8YCX - chains B and H of the 21 polymer chains in the assembly; structure by electron microscopy, 2.20 A resolution.

Chain B:
Name: ATP-dependent Clp protease ATP-binding subunit ClpC1
From: Mycobacterium tuberculosis H37Rv
UniProtKB: P9WPC9 (CLPC1_MYCTU); numbering as in UniProt (aligned over 168-824)
Chain sequence (657 residues; each row starts with the number of its first residue):
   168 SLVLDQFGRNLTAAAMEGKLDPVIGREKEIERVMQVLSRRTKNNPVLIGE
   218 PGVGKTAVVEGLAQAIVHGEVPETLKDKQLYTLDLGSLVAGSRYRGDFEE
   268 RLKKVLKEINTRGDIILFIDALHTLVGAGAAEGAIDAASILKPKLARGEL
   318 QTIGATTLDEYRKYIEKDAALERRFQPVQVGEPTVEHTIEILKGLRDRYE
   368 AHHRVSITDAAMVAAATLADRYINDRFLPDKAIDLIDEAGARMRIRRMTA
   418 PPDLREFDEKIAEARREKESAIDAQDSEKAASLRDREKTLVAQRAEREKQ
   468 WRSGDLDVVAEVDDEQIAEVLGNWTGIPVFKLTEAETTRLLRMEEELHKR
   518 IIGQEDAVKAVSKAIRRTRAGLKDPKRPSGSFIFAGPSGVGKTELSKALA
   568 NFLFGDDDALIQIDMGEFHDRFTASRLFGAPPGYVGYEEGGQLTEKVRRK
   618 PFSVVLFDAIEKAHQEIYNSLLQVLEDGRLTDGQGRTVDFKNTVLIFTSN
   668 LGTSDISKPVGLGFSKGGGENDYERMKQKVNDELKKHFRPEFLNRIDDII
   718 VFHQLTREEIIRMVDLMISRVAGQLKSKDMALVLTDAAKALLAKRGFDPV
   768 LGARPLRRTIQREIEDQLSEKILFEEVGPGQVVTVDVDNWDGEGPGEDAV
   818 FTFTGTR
Unresolved in the structure: 168, 416-476
Construct notes: engineered mutation Ala288 (Glu in P9WPC9), Ser444 (Phe in P9WPC9), Ala626 (Glu in P9WPC9)
Metal / ion sites: Mg2+ site 1: Thr223 (together with ATP); Mg2+ site 2: Thr560 (together with ATP)
Small-molecule neighbours:
  - ATP (adenosine-5'-triphosphate), molecule 1: Thr208, Arg314, Ala337, Arg340, Arg341
  - ATP, molecule 2: Arg517, Ile518, Ile519, Gln521, Pro554, Ser555, Gly556, Val557, Gly558, Lys559, Thr560, Glu561, Asp625, Asn667, Leu722, Met730, Leu733, Met734, Ala770, Arg771, Arg774
  - ATP, molecule 1: Asp188, Pro189, Val190, Ile191, Arg193, Glu217, Pro218, Gly219, Val220, Gly221, Lys222, Thr223, Ala224, Glu227, Asp287, Thr324, Ile358, Leu362, Tyr366, Pro396, Asp397, Ile400
  - ATP, molecule 2: Glu643, Glu708, Arg712
Curated features (UniProtKB/Swiss-Prot):
  - binding site (ATP): Gly216 to Thr223, Gly553 to Thr560

Chain H:
Name: ATP-dependent Clp protease proteolytic subunit 2
From: Mycobacterium tuberculosis H37Rv
Notes: EC 3.4.21.92
UniProtKB: P9WPC3 (CLPP2_MYCTU); residues 16-210 here = UniProt positions 16-210
Chain sequence (195 residues; each row starts with the number of its first residue):
    16 LPSFIEHSSFGVKESNPYNKLFEERIIFLGVQVDDASANDIMAQLLVLES
    66 LDPDRDITMYINSPGGGFTSLMAIYDTMQYVRADIQTVCLGQAASAAAVL
   116 LAAGTPGKRMALPNARVLIHQPSLSGVIQGQFSDLEIQAAEIERMRTLME
   166 TTLARHTGKDAGVIRKDTDRDKILTAEEAKDYGIIDTVLEYRKLS
Unresolved in the structure: 16-30
Small-molecule neighbours: bortezomib (BO2; N-[(1R)-1-(dihydroxyboryl)-3-methylbutyl]-N-(pyrazin-2-ylcarbonyl)-L-phenylalaninamide): Gly80, Gly81, Gly82, Phe83, Leu86, Ser110, Ala111, Val114, His135, Gln136, Pro137, Ser138, Leu139, Ser140, Ile157, Met160, Met164
Curated features (UniProtKB/Swiss-Prot):
  - active site: Ser110 (Nucleophile), His135

Interface between chain B and chain H:
Pairs across the interface (16):
  Lys675(B) - Ser65(H)
  Lys675(B) - Pro68(H)
  Pro676(B) - Pro68(H)
  Pro676(B) - Arg97(H)
  Val677(B) - Glu64(H)
  Val677(B) - Pro68(H)  hydrophobic
  Val677(B) - Arg97(H)
  Leu679(B) - Leu61(H)
  Leu679(B) - Val62(H)
  Leu679(B) - Ser65(H)
  Gly680(B) - Leu61(H)
  Gly680(B) - Tyr95(H)
  Phe681(B) - Leu61(H)  hydrophobic
  Phe681(B) - Thr92(H)
  Phe681(B) - Tyr95(H)  hydrophobic
  Ser682(B) - Tyr95(H)  hydrogen bond (backbone-side chain)

In short:
Chain B and chain H form an interface of 7 and 8 residues respectively; the contacts include 1 hydrogen bond.
The hydrogen-bonded pair is Ser682(B)-Tyr95(H). Ligands of chain B: 4 copies of ATP. Bound to chain H:
bortezomib.
Chain B is ATP-dependent Clp protease ATP-binding subunit ClpC1 and chain H is ATP-dependent Clp protease
proteolytic subunit 2, both from Mycobacterium tuberculosis H37Rv; the structure, CryoEM structure of M.
tuberculosis ClpC1P1P2 complex bound to bortezomib, conformation 2, was determined by electron microscopy.
